PDB entry 8W9D | electron microscopy, 3.90 A resolution | chains g and i of the 18 polymer chains in the assembly

[Chain g]
Molecule: Histone H2A type 1-B/E
From: Homo sapiens
Reference sequence: P04908 (H2A1B_HUMAN); residues 0-129 here correspond to UniProt positions 1-130 (UniProt number = residue number + 1)
Amino-acid sequence (130 residues; numbered 0 to 129; the number before each row is that of its first residue; numbering starts at 0):
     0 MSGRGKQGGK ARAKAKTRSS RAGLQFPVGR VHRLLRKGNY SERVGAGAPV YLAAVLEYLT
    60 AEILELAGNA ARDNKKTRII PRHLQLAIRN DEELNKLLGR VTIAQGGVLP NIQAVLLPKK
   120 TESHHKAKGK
Not modelled in the structure: 0-10, 119-129
Swiss-Prot annotation at these positions:
  - modified residue: Ser1 (N-acetylserine), Arg3 (Citrulline), Lys5 (N6-(2-hydroxyisobutyryl)lysine), Lys9 (N6-(2-hydroxyisobutyryl)lysine), Lys13 (N6-(beta-hydroxybutyryl)lysine), Lys36 (N6-(2-hydroxyisobutyryl)lysine), Lys74 (N6-(2-hydroxyisobutyryl)lysine), Lys75 (N6-(2-hydroxyisobutyryl)lysine), Lys95 (N6-(2-hydroxyisobutyryl)lysine), Gln104 (N5-methylglutamine), Lys118 (N6-(2-hydroxyisobutyryl)lysine), Lys119 (N6-crotonyllysine), Thr120 (Phosphothreonine), Lys125 (N6-crotonyllysine)
  - cross-link (Glycyl lysine isopeptide (Lys-Gly)): Lys13 (interchain with G-Cter in ubiquitin), Lys15 (interchain with G-Cter in ubiquitin), Lys119 (interchain with G-Cter in ubiquitin)

[Chain i]
Molecule: 5-DNA
From: Homo sapiens
Sequence (147 nucleotides; numbered -73 to 73; the number before each row is that of its first residue; numbers below 1 keep their minus sign (DA-73 is residue -73)):
   -73 ATCAATATCC ACCTGCAGAT ACTACCAAAA GTGTATTTGG AAACTGCTCC ATCAAAAGGC
   -13 ATGTTCAGCT GGAATCCAGC TGAACATGCC TTTTGATGGA GCAGTTTCCA AATACACTTT
    47 TGGTAGTATC TGCAGGTGGA TATTGAT

[How chain g and chain i interact]
Pairs across the interface - 15 pairs, chain g then chain i:
  Arg11(g) with DC43(i), base contact
  Arg29(g) with DG49(i), salt bridge to the phosphate
  Arg35(g) with DT39(i), salt bridge to the phosphate
  Arg42(g) with DA38(i), hydrogen bond to the sugar; DT39(i), phosphate contact
  Val43(g) with DA38(i), sugar contact; DT39(i), hydrogen bond to the phosphate
  Gly44(g) with DA38(i), phosphate contact
  Ala45(g) with DA38(i), phosphate contact
  Lys75(g) with DC59(i), phosphate contact; DA60(i), salt bridge to the phosphate
  Thr76(g) with DG58(i), phosphate contact; DC59(i), hydrogen bond to the phosphate
  Arg77(g) with DG58(i), sugar contact; DC59(i), phosphate contact
Also at the interface, not in a pair above, chain g (12 interface residues in all): Lys13, Glu41
Also at the interface, not in a pair above, chain i (9 interface residues in all): DT46, DG48

[In short]
12 residues of chain g and 9 residues of chain i are in contact; the contacts include 3 hydrogen bonds and 3
salt bridges. Polar contacts include Arg42(g)-DA38(i), Val43(g)-DT39(i) and Thr76(g)-DC59(i).
Chain g is Histone H2A type 1-B/E and chain i is 5-DNA, both from Homo sapiens; the structure, Cryo-EM
structure of the Rpd3S-nucleosome complex from budding yeast in State 1, was determined by electron microscopy
(same publication as 8W9C, 8W9E and 8W9F).
